8D9R - chains N and M of the 60 polymer chains in the assembly; structure by electron microscopy, 20.00 A resolution (very low resolution: no residue pairs are listed; an interface is given only as per-side residue counts).

Chain N:
Name: Protein Nef
Organism: Human immunodeficiency virus 1
Reference sequence: Q90VU7 (Q90VU7_9HIV1); residues 2-206 here = UniProt positions 2-206
Amino-acid sequence (213 residues; row label = number of the first residue in the row):
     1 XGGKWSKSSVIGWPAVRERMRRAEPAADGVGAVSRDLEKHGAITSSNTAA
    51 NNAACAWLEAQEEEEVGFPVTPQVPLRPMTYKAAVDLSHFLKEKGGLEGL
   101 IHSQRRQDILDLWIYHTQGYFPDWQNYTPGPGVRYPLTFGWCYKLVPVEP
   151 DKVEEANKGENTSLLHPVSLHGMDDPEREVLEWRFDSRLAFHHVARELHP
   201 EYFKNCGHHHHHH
Unresolved in the structure: 1-5, 27-63, 150-174, 205-213
Modified positions: MYR (myristic acid) at position 1
Sequence notes: modified residue (1); expression tag (207-213)

Chain M:
Name: AP-1 complex subunit mu-1
Organism: Mus musculus
Reference sequence: P35585 (AP1M1_MOUSE); residues 1-423 here = UniProt positions 1-423
Amino-acid sequence (423 residues; numbered 1 to 423; the number before each row is that of its first residue):
     1 MSASAVYVLDLKGKVLICRNYRGDVDMSEVEHFMPILMEKEEEGMLSPIL
    51 AHGGVRFMWIKHNNLYLVATSKKNACVSLVFSFLYKVVQVFSEYFKELEE
   101 ESIRDNFVIIYELLDELMDFGYPQTTDSKILQEYITQEGHKLETGAPRPP
   151 ATVTNAVSWRSEGIKYRKNEVFLDVIEAVNLLVSANGNVLRSEIVGSIKM
   201 RVFLSGMPELRLGLNDKVLFDNTGRGKSKSVELEDVKFHQCVRLSRFEND
   251 RTISFIPPDGEFELMSYRLNTHVKPLIWIESVIEKHSHSRIEYMVKAKSQ
   301 FKRRSTANNVEIHIPVPNDADSPKFKTTVGSVKWVPENSEIVWSVKSFPG
   351 GKEYLMRAHFGLPSVEAEDKEGKPPISVKFEIPYFTTSGIQVRYLKIIEK
   401 SGYQALPWVRYITQNGDYQLRTQ
Unresolved in the structure: 1, 139-145
UniProt features mapped onto this chain:
  - modified residue: Ser2 (N-acetylserine), Thr152 (Phosphothreonine), Thr154 (Phosphothreonine), Thr223 (Phosphothreonine)

Chain N / chain M interface:
At this resolution (20 A) residue pairs are not listed: 8 residues of chain N and 8 of chain M lie at the interface.

In short:
Chain N and chain M each contribute 8 residues to their interface.
Chain N is Protein Nef (Human immunodeficiency virus 1) and chain M is AP-1 complex subunit mu-1 (Mus
musculus); the structure, AP-1, Arf1, Nef lattice on MHC-I lipopeptide incorporated wide membrane tubes,
centered on gamma-Arf1, was determined by electron microscopy, deposited together with 7UX3, 8D4C, 8D4D, 8D4E,
8D4F, 8D4G and 5 further entries.
